PDB entry 3CCE | X-ray diffraction, 2.75 A resolution | chains C and 0 of the 31 polymer chains in the assembly

Chain C:
Molecule: 50S ribosomal protein L4P
Source organism: Haloarcula marismortui
UniProt: P12735 (RL4_HALMA); residues 1-246 here = UniProt positions 1-246
Chain sequence (246 residues; numbered 1 to 246; the number before each row is that of its first residue):
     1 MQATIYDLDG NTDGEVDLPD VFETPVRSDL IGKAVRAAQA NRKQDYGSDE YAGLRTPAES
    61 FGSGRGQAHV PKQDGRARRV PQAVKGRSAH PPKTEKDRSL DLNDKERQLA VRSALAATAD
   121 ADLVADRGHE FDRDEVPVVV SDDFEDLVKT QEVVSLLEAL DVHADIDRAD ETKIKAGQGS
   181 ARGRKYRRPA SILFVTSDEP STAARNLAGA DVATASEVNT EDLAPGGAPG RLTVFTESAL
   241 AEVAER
Metal / ion sites: Na+ site 1: Asp-45, Thr-94, Lys-96; Na+ site 2: Arg-55 (shared with G464(0) of chain 0)

Chain 0:
Molecule: 23S ribosomal RNA
Source organism: Haloarcula marismortui
Notes: engineered mutation(s): G2099A, U2535A
Sequence (2923 nucleotides; each row starts with the number of its first residue):
     1 GUUGGCUACU AUGCCAGCUG GUGGAUUGCU CGGCUCAGGC GCUGAUGAAG GACGUGCCAA
    61 GCUGCGAUAA GCUGUGGGGA GCCGCACGGA GGCGAAGAAC CACAGAUUUC CGAAUGAGAA
   121 UCUCUCUAAC AAUUGCUUCG CGCAAUGAGG AACCCCGAGA ACUGAAACAU CUCAGUAUCG
   181 GGAGGAACAG AAAACGCAAC GUGAUGUCGU UAGUAACCGC GAGUGAACGC GAUACAGCCC
   241 AAACCGAAGC CCUCACGGGC AAUGUGGUGU CAGGGCUACC UCUCAUCAGC CGACCGUCUU
   301 CACGAAGUCU CUUGGAAUAG AGCGUGAUAC AGGGUGACAA CCCCGUACUG AAGACCAGUA
   361 CGCUGUGCGG UAGUGCCAGA GUAGCGGGGG UUGGAUAUCC CUCGCGAAUA ACGCAGGCAU
   421 CGACUGCGAA GGCUAAACAC AACCUGAGAC CGAUAGUGAA CAAGUAGUGU GAACGAACGC
   481 UGCAAAGUAC CCUCAGAAGG GAGGCGAAAU AGAGCAUGAA AUCAGUUGGC GAUCGAGCGA
   541 CAGGGCAUAC AAGGUCCCUU GACGAAUGAC CGAGACGCGA GUCUCCAGUA AGACUCACGG
   601 GAAGCCGAUG UUCUGUCGUA CGUUUUGAAA AACGAGCCAG GGAGUGUGUC UGUAUGGCAA
   661 GUCUAACCGG AGUAUCCGGG GAGGCACAGG GAAACCGACA UGGCCGCAGG GCUUUGCCCG
   721 AGGGCCGCCG UCUUCAAGGG CGGGGAGCCA UGUGGACACG ACCCGAAUCC GGACGAUCUA
   781 CGCAUGGACA AGAUGAAGCG UGCCGAAAGG CACGUGGAAG UCUGUUAGAG UUGGUGUCCU
   841 ACAAUACCCU CUCGUGAUCU AUGUGUAGGG GUGAAAGGCC CAUCGAGUCC GGCAACAGCU
   901 GGUUCCAAUC GAAACAUGUC GAAGCAUGAC CUCCGCCGAG GUAGUCUGUG AGGUAGAGCG
   961 ACCGAUUGGU GUGUCCGCCU CCGAGAGGAG UCGGCACACC UGUCAAACUC CAAACUUACA
  1021 GACGCUGUUU GACGCGGGGA UUCCGGUGCG CGGGGUAAGC CUGUGUACCA GGAGGGGAAC
  1081 AACCCAGAGA UAGGUUAAGG UCCCCAAGUG UGGAUUAAGU GUAAUCCUCU GAAGGUGGUC
  1141 UCGAGCCCUA GACAGCCGGG AGGUGAGCUU AGAAGCAGCU ACCCUCUAAG AAAAGCGUAA
  1201 CAGCUUACCG GCCGAGGUUU GAGGCGCCCA AAAUGAUCGG GACUCAAAUC CACCACCGAG
  1261 ACCUGUCCGU ACCACUCAUA CUGGUAAUCG AGUAGAUUGG CGCUCUAAUU GGAUGGAAGC
  1321 AGGGGCGAGA GCUCCUGUGG ACCGAUUAGU GACGAAAAUC CUGGCCAUAG UAGCAGCGAU
  1381 AGUCGGGUGA GAACCCCGAC GGCCUAAUGG AUAAGGGUUC CUCAGCACUG CUGAUCAGCU
  1441 GAGGGUUAGC CGGUCCUAAG UCUCACCGCA ACUCGACUGA GACGAAAUGG GAAACAGGUU
  1501 AAUAUUCCUG UGCCAUCAUG CAGUGAAAGU UGACGCCCUG GGGUCGAUCA CGCCGGGCAU
  1561 UCGCCCGGUC GAACCGUCCA ACUCCGUGGA AGCCGUAAUG GCAGGAAGCG GACGAACGGC
  1621 GGCAUAGGGA AACGUGAUUC AACCUGGGGC CCAUGAAAAG ACGAGCAUGA UGUCCGUACC
  1681 GAGAACCGAC ACAGGUGUCC AUGGCGGCGA AAGCCAAGGC CUGUCGGGAG CAACCAACGU
  1741 UAGGGAAUUC GGCAAGUUAG UCCCGUACCU UCGGAAGAAG GGAUGCCUGC UCCGGAACGG
  1801 AGCAGGUCGC AGUGACUCGG AAGCUCGGAC UGUCUAGUAA CAACAUAGGU GACCGCAAAU
  1861 CCGCAAGGAC UCGUACGGUC ACUGAAUCCU GCCCAGUGCA GGUAUCUGAA CACCUCGUAC
  1921 AAGAGGACGA AGGACCUGUC AACGGCGGGG GUAACUAUGA CCCUCUUAAG GUAGCGUAGU
  1981 ACCUUGCCGC AUCAGUAGCG GCUUGCAUGA AUGGAUUAAC CAGAGCUUCA CUGUCCCAAC
  2041 GUUGGGCCCG GUGAACUGUA CAUUCCAGUG CGGAGUCUGG AGACACCCAG GGGGAAGCAA
  2101 AGACCCUAUG GAGCUUUACU GCAGGCUGUC GCUGAGACGU GGUCGCCGAU GUGCAGCAUA
  2161 GGUAGGAGUC GUUACAGAGG UACCCGCGCU AGCGGGCCAC CCAGACAACA GUGAAAUACU
  2221 ACCCGUCGGU GACUGCGACU CUCACUCCGG GAGGAGGACA CCGAUAGCCG GGCAGUUUGA
  2281 CUGGGGCGGU ACGCGCUCGA AAAGAUAUCG AGCGCGCCCU AUGGUCAUCU CAGCCGGGAC
  2341 AGAGACCCGG CGAAGAGUGC AAGAGCAAAA GAUGACUUGA CAGUGUUCUU CCCAACGAGG
  2401 AACGCUGACG CGAAAGCGUG GUCUAGCGAA CCAAUUAGCC UGCUUGAUGC GGGCAAUUGA
  2461 UGACAGAAAA GCUACCCUAG GGAUAACAGA GUCGUCACUC GCAAGAGCAC AUAUCGACCG
  2521 AGUGGCUUGC UACCACGAUG UCGGUUCCCU CCAUCCUGCC CGUGCAGAAG CGGGCAAGGG
  2581 UGAGGUUGUU CGCCUAUUAA AGGAGGUCGU GAGCUGGGUU UAGACCGUCG UGAGACAGGU
  2641 CGGCUGCUAU CUACUGGGUG UGUAAUGGUG UCUGACAAGA ACGACCGUAU AGUACGAGAG
  2701 GAACUACGGU UGGUGGCCAC UGGUGUACCG GUUGUUCGAG AGAGCACGUG CCGGGUAGCC
  2761 ACGCCACACG GGGUAAGAGC UGAACGCAUC UAAGCUCGAA ACCCACUUGG AAAAGAGACA
  2821 CCGCCGAGGU CCCGCGUACA AGACGCGGUC GAUAGACUCG GGGUGUGCGC GUCGAGGUAA
  2881 CGAGACGUUA AGCCCACGAG CACUAACAGA CCAAAGCCAU CAU
Unresolved in the structure: 1-9, 126-127, 715, 971-998, 1560, 1952-1963, 2137-2236, 2339-2343, 2665-2666, 2915-2923
Modified positions: 1MA (6-hydro-1-methyladenosine-5'-monophosphate) at position 628, OMU (o2'-methyluridine 5'-monophosphate) at position 2587, OMG (o2'-methylguanosine-5'-monophosphate) at position 2588, UR3 (3-methyluridine-5'-monophoshate) at position 2619, PSU (pseudouridine-5'-monophosphate) at position 2621
Metal / ion sites: Mg2+ site 1 near G28 (its only coordinating residue here); Na+ site 1: C40, G41; Na+ site 2: A45, U146, G147; Na+ site 3: G56, A59, G61; Sr2+ site 1 near C85 (its only coordinating residue here); Sr2+ site 2: A86, C87 (shared with 1 residue of chain T); Na+ site 4 near U108 (its only coordinating residue here); Mg2+ site 2 near U115 (its only coordinating residue here); Na+ site 5: C141, G142; Sr2+ site 3: G147 (shared with 1 residue of chain M); Mg2+ site 3: C162, U2276; K+ site 1: C162, U163, U172; 73 more Mg2+ sites not listed; 57 more Na+ sites not listed; 57 more Sr2+ sites not listed; 1 more K+ sites not listed

How chain C and chain 0 interact:
Residue-residue contacts - 224 pairs, chain C then chain 0:
  Arg-27(C) with G656(0), hydrogen bond to the phosphate; G657(0), salt bridge to the phosphate
  Leu-30(C) with G656(0), sugar contact; G657(0), sugar contact
  Lys-33(C) with A750(0), sugar contact
  Arg-36(C) with A1348(0), hydrogen bond to the sugar; G1349(0), salt bridge to the phosphate
  Ala-38(C) with U675(0), hydrogen bond to the sugar; C676(0), phosphate contact
  Gln-39(C) with A1307(0), hydrogen bond to the sugar
  Asn-41(C) with U675(0), phosphate contact; C676(0), hydrogen bond to the phosphate
  Arg-42(C) with U675(0), hydrogen bond to the sugar
  Lys-43(C) with A449(0), base contact; U1306(0), sugar contact
  Gln-44(C) with C36(0), base contact; A447(0), hydrogen bond to the sugar; G448(0), hydrogen bond to the sugar; A449(0), hydrogen bond to the phosphate; A674(0), hydrogen bond to the base
  Asp-45(C) with U35(0), hydrogen bond to the sugar; C36(0), sugar contact
  Tyr-46(C) with U35(0), sugar contact; C450(0), sugar contact; A1352(0), hydrogen bond to the phosphate
  Gly-47(C) with C34(0), hydrogen bond to the sugar; U35(0), sugar contact
  Ser-48(C) with C34(0), sugar contact; U457(0), phosphate contact; A1352(0), base contact
  Asp-49(C) with C34(0), phosphate contact; U35(0), phosphate contact; U457(0), hydrogen bond to the phosphate
  Tyr-51(C) with G458(0), phosphate contact
  Ala-52(C) with U457(0), phosphate contact; G458(0), phosphate contact
  Gly-53(C) with G458(0), hydrogen bond to the phosphate
  Leu-54(C) with A894(0), base contact
  Arg-55(C) with U457(0), hydrogen bond to the phosphate; G458(0), salt bridge to the phosphate
  Thr-56(C) with G475(0), hydrogen bond to the phosphate
  Pro-57(C) with C474(0), phosphate contact; G475(0), phosphate contact; C890(0), phosphate contact; G891(0), phosphate contact
  Ser-60(C) with A766(0), hydrogen bond to the phosphate
  Gly-62(C) with A766(0), phosphate contact; A767(0), phosphate contact
  Ser-63(C) with U1359(0), base contact; A2101(0), sugar contact; A2479(0), phosphate contact
  Gly-64(C) with A2100(0), hydrogen bond to the phosphate; A2101(0), hydrogen bond to the phosphate
  Arg-65(C) with A2100(0), phosphate contact; A2101(0), hydrogen bond to the phosphate
  Gly-66(C) with U1359(0), base contact; A2100(0), phosphate contact; A2101(0), hydrogen bond to the phosphate
  Gln-67(C) with U1359(0), hydrogen bond to the base
  Ala-68(C) with U1359(0), phosphate contact; C1360(0), phosphate contact
  His-69(C) with C764(0), sugar contact; G765(0), hydrogen bond to the sugar; A766(0), sugar contact; U1359(0), hydrogen bond to the base
  Val-70(C) with C1360(0), sugar contact; C1361(0), sugar contact
  Pro-71(C) with G765(0), phosphate contact
  Gln-73(C) with C474(0), hydrogen bond to the sugar; G475(0), phosphate contact
  Asp-74(C) with C474(0), hydrogen bond to the sugar; G475(0), sugar contact
  Arg-76(C) with U1362(0), hydrogen bond to the phosphate; G1363(0), salt bridge to the phosphate
  Ala-77(C) with C1361(0), phosphate contact; U1362(0), hydrogen bond to the phosphate
  Arg-78(C) with A476(0), salt bridge to the phosphate
  Val-80(C) with C764(0), phosphate contact; G765(0), phosphate contact
  Pro-81(C) with G642(0), sugar contact; C763(0), phosphate contact; C764(0), sugar contact
  Gln-82(C) with G641(0), hydrogen bond to the base; G642(0), sugar contact; C764(0), hydrogen bond to the sugar; A1358(0), base contact; C1360(0), hydrogen bond to the sugar; C1361(0), sugar contact
  Ala-83(C) with C1361(0), sugar contact
  Val-84(C) with U454(0), base contact; A455(0), phosphate contact; G640(0), base contact; C1361(0), hydrogen bond to the sugar; U1362(0), sugar contact
  Lys-85(C) with A455(0), hydrogen bond to the phosphate; G458(0), hydrogen bond to the phosphate; A459(0), salt bridge to the phosphate; A477(0), salt bridge to the phosphate
  Arg-87(C) with C763(0), phosphate contact; C764(0), salt bridge to the phosphate; A894(0), hydrogen bond to the base
  Ser-88(C) with A1352(0), base contact
  Ala-89(C) with A643(0), sugar contact
  His-90(C) with A643(0), phosphate contact; G644(0), sugar contact; U645(0), sugar contact; C762(0), hydrogen bond to the sugar; C763(0), phosphate contact; A1352(0), sugar contact
  Pro-91(C) with A1352(0), sugar contact
  Pro-92(C) with A1352(0), base contact
  Lys-93(C) with U645(0), hydrogen bond to the base; G646(0), sugar contact; G760(0), base contact
  Thr-94(C) with U35(0), hydrogen bond to the phosphate
  Glu-95(C) with G646(0), sugar contact; U647(0), sugar contact
  Lys-96(C) with G646(0), salt bridge to the phosphate; U647(0), phosphate contact; G1351(0), salt bridge to the phosphate
  Asp-97(C) with U647(0), hydrogen bond to the phosphate
  Leu-100(C) with U751(0), phosphate contact
  Asp-101(C) with A750(0), hydrogen bond to the sugar; U751(0), hydrogen bond to the phosphate
  Leu-102(C) with U664(0), phosphate contact
  Asn-103(C) with G656(0), base contact; G657(0), base contact; C663(0), sugar contact; U664(0), phosphate contact; C749(0), hydrogen bond to the sugar; A750(0), sugar contact
  Asp-104(C) with U664(0), hydrogen bond to the phosphate
  Lys-105(C) with G657(0), sugar contact; C658(0), hydrogen bond to the sugar; U662(0), salt bridge to the phosphate; C663(0), salt bridge to the phosphate
  Glu-106(C) with G656(0), hydrogen bond to the base; G657(0), sugar contact
  Arg-107(C) with C677(0), salt bridge to the phosphate; G678(0), salt bridge to the phosphate
  Gln-108(C) with G678(0), hydrogen bond to the phosphate
  Leu-109(C) with G657(0), phosphate contact
  Arg-127(C) with A1308(0), hydrogen bond to the phosphate; U1309(0), salt bridge to the phosphate
  Gly-128(C) with U1309(0), phosphate contact; U1310(0), phosphate contact
  Val-148(C) with U328(0), sugar contact
  Lys-149(C) with A327(0), salt bridge to the phosphate; U328(0), salt bridge to the phosphate
  Thr-150(C) with A327(0), sugar contact; U328(0), hydrogen bond to the phosphate; A329(0), phosphate contact
  Gln-151(C) with G326(0), phosphate contact; A327(0), hydrogen bond to the base
  Val-154(C) with A327(0), base contact
  Arg-168(C) with U1309(0), salt bridge to the phosphate; U1310(0), salt bridge to the phosphate
  Asp-170(C) with C330(0), hydrogen bond to the base
  Thr-172(C) with A339(0), phosphate contact
  Lys-173(C) with U1310(0), base contact; G1311(0), base contact; G1344(0), hydrogen bond to the base; A1345(0), base contact
  Ile-174(C) with C338(0), sugar contact; C1342(0), base contact; C1343(0), hydrogen bond to the base
  Lys-175(C) with U1306(0), salt bridge to the phosphate; A1307(0), salt bridge to the phosphate; C1343(0), base contact
  Ala-176(C) with C1343(0), phosphate contact; G1344(0), phosphate contact
  Gly-177(C) with C1305(0), phosphate contact; C1343(0), hydrogen bond to the phosphate
  Gln-178(C) with C29(0), phosphate contact; G452(0), hydrogen bond to the sugar; C1305(0), hydrogen bond to the phosphate
  Gly-179(C) with C1305(0), phosphate contact; U1306(0), phosphate contact
  Ala-181(C) with U30(0), phosphate contact
  Arg-182(C) with C450(0), salt bridge to the phosphate; C451(0), salt bridge to the phosphate; G452(0), hydrogen bond to the base
  Arg-184(C) with G448(0), hydrogen bond to the sugar; A449(0), hydrogen bond to the phosphate; C450(0), salt bridge to the phosphate; C1305(0), hydrogen bond to the phosphate; U1306(0), salt bridge to the phosphate
  Tyr-186(C) with G332(0), phosphate contact; G333(0), phosphate contact; A339(0), hydrogen bond to the phosphate
  Arg-187(C) with A1308(0), salt bridge to the phosphate; U1309(0), salt bridge to the phosphate; U1310(0), base contact
  Arg-188(C) with C330(0), base contact
  Pro-189(C) with U1309(0), phosphate contact
  Ala-190(C) with U1309(0), hydrogen bond to the phosphate
  Thr-202(C) with U328(0), sugar contact; A329(0), phosphate contact
  Arg-205(C) with U328(0), phosphate contact; A329(0), salt bridge to the phosphate; A347(0), hydrogen bond to the sugar
  Asn-206(C) with G326(0), base contact; A327(0), hydrogen bond to the base; A329(0), phosphate contact; C330(0), hydrogen bond to the base
  Ala-208(C) with C330(0), base contact
  Ala-213(C) with G672(0), base contact
  Thr-214(C) with G672(0), hydrogen bond to the base
  Ser-216(C) with C677(0), hydrogen bond to the sugar
  Glu-217(C) with G670(0), hydrogen bond to the base; A671(0), hydrogen bond to the sugar; G672(0), base contact; C676(0), base contact; C677(0), sugar contact
  Val-218(C) with G672(0), hydrogen bond to the base
  Asn-219(C) with G672(0), base contact; C676(0), hydrogen bond to the sugar
  Asp-222(C) with G672(0), hydrogen bond to the base
  Pro-225(C) with A1308(0), sugar contact
  Gly-226(C) with A1307(0), sugar contact; A1308(0), sugar contact
  Ala-228(C) with A1308(0), sugar contact
  Arg-246(C) with C677(0), sugar contact; G678(0), salt bridge to the phosphate
Interface residues without a listed pair, chain C (120 interface residues in all): Asp-29, Ala-37, Ala-40, Phe-61, Lys-72, Gly-75, Arg-79, Ser-99, Ser-180, Gly-183, Lys-185, Pro-200, Ala-203, Leu-207, Glu-221
Interface residues without a listed pair, chain 0 (95 interface residues in all): C348, G456, G467, G680, G752, A761

Summary:
Chain C and chain 0 form an interface of 120 and 95 residues respectively, with 72 hydrogen bonds and 29 salt
bridges. Polar contacts include Gln-44(C)/A674(0), Gln-67(C)/U1359(0) and His-69(C)/U1359(0). The Na+ site 1
is built by Asp-45(C), Thr-94(C) and Lys-96(C). G464(0) and Arg-55(C) coordinate Na+.
Chain C is 50S ribosomal protein L4P and chain 0 is 23S ribosomal RNA, both from Haloarcula marismortui; the
structure, Structure of Anisomycin resistant 50S Ribosomal Subunit: 23S rRNA mutation U2535A, was determined
by X-ray diffraction together with 3CC2, 3CC4, 3CC7, 3CCJ, 3CCL, 3CCM and 6 further entries from the same
study.
